4XHE - chains B and C of the 5 polymer chains in the assembly; structure by X-ray diffraction, 1.90 A resolution.

[Chain B (and C)]
Name: Soluble acetylcholine receptor
Organism: Aplysia californica
Notes: chain C of this document is another copy of the same molecule, construct and numbering; everything in this record applies to it too
Reference sequence: Q8WSF8 (Q8WSF8_APLCA); residues 1-208 here correspond to UniProt positions 18-225 (UniProt number = residue number + 17)
Chain sequence (217 residues; numbered -8 to 208; the number before each row is that of its first residue; numbers below 1 keep their minus sign (Asp-8 is residue -8)):
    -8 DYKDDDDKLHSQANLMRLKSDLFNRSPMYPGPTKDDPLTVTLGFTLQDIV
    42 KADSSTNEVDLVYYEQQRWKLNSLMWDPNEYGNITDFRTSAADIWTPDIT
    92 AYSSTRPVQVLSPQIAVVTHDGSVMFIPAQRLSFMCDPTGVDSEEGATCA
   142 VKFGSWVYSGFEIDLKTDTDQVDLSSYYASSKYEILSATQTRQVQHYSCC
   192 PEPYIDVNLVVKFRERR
Construct notes: expression tag (-8 to 0)
Disulfide bonds: Cys127-Cys140, Cys190-Cys191
Metal / ion sites: Ca2+: Lys-6, Asp-3, Asp-2, Asn70
Residues lining bound ligands:
  - Pinnatoxin A (40P), molecule 1: Thr36, Tyr55, Gln57, Arg79, Val108, Met116, Ile118, Asp164, Ser167
  - Pinnatoxin A (40P), molecule 2: Tyr93, Ser146, Trp147, Val148, Tyr188, Cys190, Cys191, Glu193, Tyr195
What the authors report for this chain:
  - binding site for Pinnatoxin A: Thr36, Tyr55, Arg79, Tyr93, Val108, Ile118, Trp147, Val148, Asp164, Ser166, Ser167, Tyr188, Cys190, Cys191, Tyr195
  - specificity-determining residues: Tyr55, Ser167 (proposed by the authors, not directly observed)

[Interface between chain B and chain C]
Pairs across the interface (60):
  His1(B) with Asp27(C), salt bridge
  Ser2(B) with Thr24(C), hydrogen bond; Asp26(C); Asp27(C), hydrogen bond
  Gln3(B) with Tyr20(C); Pro21(C); Gly22(C), hydrogen bond (side chain-backbone); Pro23(C); Thr24(C); Asp27(C)
  Leu6(B) with Thr24(C)
  Met7(B) with Pro18(C), hydrophobic; Met19(C); Pro21(C), hydrophobic
  Gln38(B) with Tyr93(C), hydrogen bond (side chain-backbone); Ser94(C); Met126(C)
  Asp39(B) with Met126(C)
  Val41(B) with Thr47(C); Glu49(C)
  Val53(B) with Ser95(C); Met126(C), hydrophobic
  Tyr55(B) with Tyr93(C), hydrogen bond (side chain-backbone); Trp147(C), hydrophobic
  Gly73(B) with Asp26(C)
  Thr76(B) with Lys25(C)
  Asp77(B) with Lys25(C), salt bridge; Glu153(C)
  Arg79(B) with Val148(C), hydrogen bond (side chain-backbone); Tyr149(C); Glu153(C), salt bridge
  Gln100(B) with Arg97(C), hydrogen bond; Pro98(C)
  Val101(B) with Pro98(C)
  Leu102(B) with Thr91(C); Ser95(C); Arg97(C); Pro98(C)
  Ser103(B) with Trp147(C)
  Pro104(B) with Asp89(C); Thr91(C); Trp147(C), hydrophobic
  Ile106(B) with Asp89(C); Val148(C)
  Ile118(B) with Trp147(C), hydrogen bond (backbone-side chain)
  Ala120(B) with Trp147(C), hydrophobic
  Arg122(B) with Glu49(C), salt bridge; Thr96(C), hydrogen bond (side chain-backbone); Arg97(C)
  Tyr169(B) with Met126(C), hydrophobic; Cys127(C), hydrogen bond (side chain-backbone); Asp128(C), hydrogen bond (side chain-backbone)
  Ser171(B) with Asn48(C), hydrogen bond (backbone-side chain); Asp128(C)
  Ser172(B) with Asn48(C)
  Lys173(B) with Ser45(C), hydrogen bond (side chain-backbone); Ser46(C); Thr47(C); Asn48(C)
  Arg207(B) with Asp128(C), salt bridge
Other interface residues (no listed pair), chain B (31 interface residues in all): Lys10, Lys42, Val108

[Overview]
31 residues of chain B face 30 of chain C across their interface; the contacts include 13 hydrogen bonds and 5
salt bridges. Polar contacts include His1(B)-Asp27(C), Asp77(B)-Lys25(C) and Arg79(B)-Glu153(C). Ligands of
chain B: Pinnatoxin A. From the paper: a binding site for Pinnatoxin A at Thr36(B), Tyr55(B) and Arg79(B)
among others; specificity determinants Tyr55(B) and Ser167(B).
Both chains are Soluble acetylcholine receptor (Aplysia californica). Entry 4XHE (Crystal Structure of A-AChBP
in complex with pinnatoxin A) was determined by X-ray diffraction, deposited together with 4XK9.
